Entry 2WW9 (electron microscopy, 8.60 A resolution (very low resolution: no residue pairs are listed; an interface is given only as per-side residue counts)); this record covers chains D and L of the 15 polymer chains in the assembly.

# Chain D
Molecule: 25S RRNA
From: Saccharomyces cerevisiae
Sequence (63 nucleotides; numbered 41 to 103; the number before each row is that of its first residue):
    41 AGAACGCAGCGAAAUGCGAUACGUAAUGUGAAUUGCAGAAUUCCGUGAAU
    91 CAUCGAAUCUUUG

# Chain L
Protein: 60S ribosomal protein L26-A
From: Saccharomyces cerevisiae
Reference sequence: P05743 (RL26A_YEAST); residues 1-127 here = UniProt positions 1-127
Sequence (127 residues; row label = number of the first residue in the row):
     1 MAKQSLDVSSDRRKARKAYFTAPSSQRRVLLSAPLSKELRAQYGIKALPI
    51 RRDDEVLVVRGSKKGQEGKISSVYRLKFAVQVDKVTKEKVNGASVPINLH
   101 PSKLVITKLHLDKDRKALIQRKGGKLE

# Chain D / chain L interface
At this resolution (9 A) residue pairs are not listed: 15 residues of chain D and 25 of chain L lie at the interface.

# In short
15 residues of chain D face 25 of chain L across their interface.
Here chain D is 25S RRNA and chain L is 60S ribosomal protein L26-A, both from Saccharomyces cerevisiae. Entry
2WW9 (Cryo-EM structure of the active yeast Ssh1 complex bound to the yeast 80S ribosome) was determined by
electron microscopy together with 2WWA and 2WWB from the same study.
